Entry 7CGO (electron microscopy, 3.90 A resolution); this record covers chains CE and x of the 219 polymer chains in the assembly.

== Chain CE ==
Molecule: Flagellar biosynthetic protein FliR
From: Salmonella typhimurium (strain LT2 / SGSC1412 / ATCC 700720)
UniProtKB: P54702 (FLIR_SALTY); residue numbers follow UniProt; this construct covers 1-264
Amino-acid sequence (264 residues; each row starts with the number of its first residue):
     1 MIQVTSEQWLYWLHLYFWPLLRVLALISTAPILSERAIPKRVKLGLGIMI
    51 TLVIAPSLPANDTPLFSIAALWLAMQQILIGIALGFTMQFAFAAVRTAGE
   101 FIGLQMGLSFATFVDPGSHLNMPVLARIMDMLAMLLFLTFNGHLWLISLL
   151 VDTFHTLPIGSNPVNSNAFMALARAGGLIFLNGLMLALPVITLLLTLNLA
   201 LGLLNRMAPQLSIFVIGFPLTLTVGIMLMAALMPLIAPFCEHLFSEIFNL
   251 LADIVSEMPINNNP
Unresolved in the structure: 1-2, 263-264

== Chain x ==
Molecule: Flagellar biosynthetic protein FliP
From: Salmonella typhimurium (strain LT2 / SGSC1412 / ATCC 700720)
UniProtKB: P54700 (FLIP_SALTY); numbering as in UniProt (aligned over 1-245)
Amino-acid sequence (245 residues; numbered 1 to 245; the number before each row is that of its first residue):
     1 MRRLLFLSLAGLWLFSPAAAAQLPGLISQPLAGGGQSWSLSVQTLVFITS
    51 LTFLPAILLMMTSFTRIIIVFGLLRNALGTPSAPPNQVLLGLALFLTFFI
   101 MSPVIDKIYVDAYQPFSEQKISMQEALDKGAQPLRAFMLRQTREADLALF
   151 ARLANSGPLQGPEAVPMRILLPAYVTSELKTAFQIGFTIFIPFLIIDLVI
   201 ASVLMALGMMMVPPATIALPFKLMLFVLVDGWQLLMGSLAQSFYS
Unresolved in the structure: 1-34

== Interface between chain CE and chain x ==
Contacting residue pairs (47):
  Leu33(CE) with Phe183(x)
  Ala37(CE) with Leu73(x), hydrophobic
  Ile38(CE) with Ile69(x), hydrophobic; Leu179(x), hydrophobic; Phe183(x), hydrophobic
  Pro39(CE) with Ile68(x), hydrophobic; Ile69(x)
  Arg41(CE) with Met60(x), hydrogen bond
  Val42(CE) with Met60(x), hydrophobic; Thr65(x)
  Met49(CE) with Met61(x), hydrophobic; Pro172(x), hydrophobic; Val175(x), hydrophobic
  Leu52(CE) with Met167(x); Arg168(x)
  Val53(CE) with Arg168(x); Pro172(x), hydrophobic
  Gly107(CE) with Met205(x)
  Leu108(CE) with Met205(x), hydrophobic
  Phe110(CE) with Met210(x), hydrophobic
  Ser118(CE) with Pro213(x)
  Leu120(CE) with Met211(x); Pro213(x), hydrophobic; Pro214(x)
  Asn121(CE) with Met205(x)
  Pro123(CE) with Leu194(x); Asp197(x)
  Val124(CE) with Leu198(x); Ala201(x), hydrophobic
  Leu125(CE) with Leu198(x), hydrophobic
  Arg127(CE) with Leu194(x)
  Ile128(CE) with Leu194(x)
  Met131(CE) with Phe187(x), hydrophobic; Phe190(x), hydrophobic
  Leu132(CE) with Phe187(x), hydrophobic
  Met134(CE) with Phe183(x), hydrophobic
  Leu135(CE) with Phe187(x), hydrophobic
  Leu138(CE) with Lys180(x)
  Leu144(CE) with Ala145(x); Asp146(x); Leu149(x)
  Ile147(CE) with Leu153(x), hydrophobic
  Val151(CE) with Leu153(x), hydrophobic
  Pro219(CE) with Ala206(x)
  Leu222(CE) with Ser202(x); Ala206(x), hydrophobic
  Ile226(CE) with Ser202(x)
Interface residues without a listed pair, chain CE (37 interface residues in all): Glu35, Gly45, Asn141, His143, Ser148, Phe218
Interface residues without a listed pair, chain x (36 interface residues in all): Ala56, Asn76, Ala154, Thr176, Gln184, Val212

== Summary ==
Chain CE and chain x form an interface of 37 and 36 residues respectively, with 1 hydrogen bond. The
hydrogen-bonded pair is Arg41(CE)-Met60(x).
Here chain CE is Flagellar biosynthetic protein FliR and chain x is Flagellar biosynthetic protein FliP, both
from Salmonella typhimurium (strain LT2 / SGSC1412 / ATCC 700720). Entry 7CGO (Cryo-EM structure of the
flagellar motor-hook complex from Salmonella) was determined by electron microscopy, deposited together with
7CBL, 7CBM, 7CG0, 7CG4, 7E80, 7E81 and 7E82.
